4F1I - chain A; structure by X-ray diffraction, 2.50 A resolution.

== Chain A ==
Name: 5'-tyrosyl-DNA phosphodiesterase
From: Caenorhabditis elegans
Notes: EC 3.1.4.-
UniProt: Q9XWG3 (TYDP2_CAEEL); residues 21-362 here = UniProt positions 21-362
Chain sequence (362 residues; each row starts with the number of its first residue):
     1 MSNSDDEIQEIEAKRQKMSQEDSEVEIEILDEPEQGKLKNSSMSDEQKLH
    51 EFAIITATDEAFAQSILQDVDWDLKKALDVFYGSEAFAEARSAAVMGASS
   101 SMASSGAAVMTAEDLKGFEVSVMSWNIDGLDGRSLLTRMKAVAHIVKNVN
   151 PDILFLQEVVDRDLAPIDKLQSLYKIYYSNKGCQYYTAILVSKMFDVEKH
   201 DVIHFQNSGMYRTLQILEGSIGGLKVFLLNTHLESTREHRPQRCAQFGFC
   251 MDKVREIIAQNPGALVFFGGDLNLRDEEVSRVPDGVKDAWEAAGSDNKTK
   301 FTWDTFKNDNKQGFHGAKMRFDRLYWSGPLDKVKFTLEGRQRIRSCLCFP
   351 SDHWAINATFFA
Unresolved in the structure: 1-20, 39-41, 98-108
Modified / non-standard residues: Mse1, Mse18, Mse102 (selenomethionine); Mse43, Mse96, Mse110, Mse123, Mse139, Mse194, Mse210, Mse251, Mse319 (selenomethionine; parent Met)
Construct notes: expression tag (1-20)
Swiss-Prot annotation at these positions:
  - region (Interaction with 5' end of substrate DNA): Asn126 to Leu130, His232 to Arg237, Asn273 to Arg275
  - active site: Asp271 (Proton donor/acceptor)
  - binding site (Mg(2+)): Asp128, Glu158
  - site (Interaction with 5' end of substrate DNA): Tyr185, Trp303, Phe321, His353

== Overview ==
UniProt lists active-site residue Asp271 and Mg2+-binding residues Asp128 and Glu158.
Chain A is 5'-tyrosyl-DNA phosphodiesterase (Caenorhabditis elegans); the structure, Crystal structure of
SeMet TDP2 from Caenorhabditis elegans, was determined by X-ray diffraction (same publication as 4F1H, 4FPV,
4FVA and 4GEW).
